PDB entry 7BNY | X-ray diffraction, 2.62 A resolution | chain A

# Chain A
Name: Genome polyprotein
From: Mengo encephalomyocarditis virus
Notes: EC 3.6.4.13, 3.4.22.28, 2.7.7.48
UniProt: P12296 (POLG_ENMGO); residues 1-143 here correspond to UniProt positions 902-1044 (UniProt number = residue number + 901)
Chain sequence (152 residues; row label = number of the first residue in the row):
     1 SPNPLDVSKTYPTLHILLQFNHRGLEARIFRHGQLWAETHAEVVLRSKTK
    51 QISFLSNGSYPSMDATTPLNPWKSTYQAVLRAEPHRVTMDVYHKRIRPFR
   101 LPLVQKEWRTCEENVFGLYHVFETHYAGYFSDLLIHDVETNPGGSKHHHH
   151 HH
Unresolved in the structure: 1-9, 142-152
Construct notes: expression tag (144-152)
Swiss-Prot annotation at these positions:
  - region: Tyr129 to Ile135 (Host EIF4E binding)
  - motif: Lys94 to Pro102 (Nuclear localization signal)
  - site: Gly143 (Cleavage)
What the authors report for this chain:
  - self-association interface (contacts with another copy of this molecule); pairs are residue here / residue on that copy: Cys111-Cys111 (disulfide)
  - conformationally variable residues (loop rearrangement): Arg28 to Ala37, His93 to Arg100
  - mutagenesis - C111S: unchanged binding to RNA
  - interface residues: Cys111
  - mutagenesis - R95A/R97A: abolished binding to stimulatory element RNA
  - mutagenesis - R95A/R97A: abolished binding to mammalian ribosome subunits
  - mutagenesis - R46A/K48A/K50A, K73A: decreased binding to stimulatory element RNA
  - mutagenesis - R46A/K48A/K50A, K73A: decreased binding to mammalian ribosome subunits

# In short
The paper reports that R46A/K48A/K50A and K73A reduce binding to stimulatory element RNA; the interface
residue Cys111; 4 substitutions were tested in all.
Chain A is Genome polyprotein (Mengo encephalomyocarditis virus); the structure, Structure of 2A protein from
encephalomyocarditis virus (EMCV), was determined by X-ray diffraction.
